Entry 9B4Q (X-ray diffraction, 1.46 A resolution); this record covers chain A.

# Chain A
Protein: Ras-related protein R-Ras2
From: Homo sapiens
Notes: EC 3.6.5.-
UniProt: P62070 (RRAS2_HUMAN); numbering as in UniProt (aligned over 11-179)
Amino-acid sequence (169 residues; row label = number of the first residue in the row):
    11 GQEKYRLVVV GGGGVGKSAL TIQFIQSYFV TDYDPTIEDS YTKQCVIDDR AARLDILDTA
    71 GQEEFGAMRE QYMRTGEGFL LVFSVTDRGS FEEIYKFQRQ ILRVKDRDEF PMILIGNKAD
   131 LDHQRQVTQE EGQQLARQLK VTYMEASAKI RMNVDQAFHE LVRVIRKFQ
Unresolved in the structure: 11
Ion coordination: Mg2+: Ser28, Thr46 (together with GMP-PNP)
Small-molecule neighbours: GMP-PNP (GNP; phosphoaminophosphonic acid-guanylate ester): Gly22, Gly23, Gly24, Val25, Gly26, Lys27, Ser28, Ala29, Phe39, Val40, Thr41, Asp42, Tyr43, Asp44, Pro45, Thr46, Thr69, Ala70, Gly71, Gln72, Asn127, Lys128, Asp130, Leu131, Ser157, Ala158, Lys159
What the authors report for this chain:
  - mutagenesis - Q36A: increased binding to PI3Kalpha
  - disease-associated variants - G23V, Q72H: decreased binding to PI3Kalpha
  - disease-associated variants - G23D, Q72L: unchanged binding to PI3Kalpha
  - specificity-determining residues: Thr52

# Summary
Ligands of chain A: GMP-PNP. Ser28 and Thr46 form the Mg2+ site. The paper reports that G23V and Q72H reduce
binding to PI3Kalpha; the specificity determinant Thr52; 5 substitutions were tested in all.
Chain A is Ras-related protein R-Ras2 (Homo sapiens); the structure, Crystal structure of RRAS2 (RAS-Related
protein) bound to GMPPNP, was determined by X-ray diffraction (same publication as 9B4R, 9B4S, 9B4T and 9C15).
